9J4T - chains D and E of the 5 polymer chains in the assembly; structure by X-ray diffraction, 2.04 A resolution.

# Chain D
Name: SPR epitope specific TCR CLB1 ALPHA
Organism: Homo sapiens
Sequence (205 residues; numbered 0 to 204; the number before each row is that of its first residue; numbering starts at 0):
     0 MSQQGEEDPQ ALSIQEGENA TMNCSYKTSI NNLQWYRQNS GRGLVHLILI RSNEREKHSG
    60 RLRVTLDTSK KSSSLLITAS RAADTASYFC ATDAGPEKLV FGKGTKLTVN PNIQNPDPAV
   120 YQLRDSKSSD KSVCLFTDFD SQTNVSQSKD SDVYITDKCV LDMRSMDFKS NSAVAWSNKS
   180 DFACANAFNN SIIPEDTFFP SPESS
Not modelled in the structure: 0-7, 40-41, 202-204
Disulfide bonds: Cys23-Cys89, Cys133-Cys183

# Chain E
Name: SPR epitope specific TCR CLB1 BETA
Organism: Homo sapiens
Sequence (244 residues; row label = number of the first residue in the row; numbering starts at 0):
     0 MNAGVTQTPK FRILKIGQSM TLQCTQDMNH NYMYWYRQDP GMGLKLIYYS VGAGITDKGE
    60 VPNGYNVSRS TTEDFPLRLE LAAPSQTSVY FCASRQLAGF YEQYFGPGTR LTVTEDLKNV
   120 FPPEVAVFEP SEAEISHTQK ATLVCLATGF YPDHVELSWW VNGKEVHSGV CTDPQPLKEQ
   180 PALNDSRYAL SSRLRVSATF WQNPRNHFRC QVQFYGLSEN DEWTQDRAKP VTQIVSAEAW
   240 GRAD
Not modelled in the structure: 243
Disulfide bonds: Cys23-Cys91, Cys144-Cys209

# Chain D / chain E interface
Pairs across the interface (100; chain D residue first):
  Asn30(D) - Phe99(E)
  Asn31(D) - Gly98(E)
  Asn31(D) - Phe99(E)
  Gln33(D) - Tyr100(E)  hydrogen bond (side chain-backbone)
  Gln33(D) - Glu101(E)
  Tyr35(D) - Glu101(E)
  Tyr35(D) - Gln102(E)  hydrogen bond (side chain-backbone)
  Tyr35(D) - Phe104(E)  hydrophobic
  Gln37(D) - Gln37(E)  hydrogen bond
  Gln37(D) - Phe90(E)
  Gly42(D) - Phe90(E)
  Gly42(D) - Gly105(E)
  Leu43(D) - Leu43(E)  hydrophobic
  Leu43(D) - Phe104(E)
  His45(D) - Glu101(E)
  His45(D) - Gln102(E)  hydrogen bond (side chain-backbone)
  His45(D) - Tyr103(E)
  Leu46(D) - Glu101(E)
  Ile47(D) - Glu101(E)  hydrogen bond (backbone-side chain)
  Leu48(D) - Phe99(E)
  Leu48(D) - Glu101(E)
  Arg50(D) - Phe99(E)
  Phe88(D) - Gln37(E)
  Phe88(D) - Met41(E)
  Pro95(D) - Arg94(E)
  Pro95(D) - Ala97(E)
  Pro95(D) - Gly98(E)  hydrogen bond (backbone-backbone)
  Glu96(D) - Tyr31(E)
  Glu96(D) - Tyr33(E)  hydrogen bond (backbone-side chain)
  Glu96(D) - Val50(E)
  Glu96(D) - Arg94(E)  hydrogen bond (backbone-side chain)
  Lys97(D) - Leu45(E)
  Lys97(D) - Tyr48(E)
  Lys97(D) - Arg94(E)
  Leu98(D) - Arg94(E)
  Leu98(D) - Gln102(E)
  Phe100(D) - Tyr35(E)
  Phe100(D) - Phe104(E)  hydrophobic
  Asp116(D) - His136(E)  salt bridge
  Tyr120(D) - Ser130(E)
  Tyr120(D) - Ala132(E)
  Tyr120(D) - Glu133(E)
  Tyr120(D) - His136(E)
  Tyr120(D) - Thr137(E)
  Gln121(D) - Ser130(E)
  Leu122(D) - Phe127(E)
  Leu122(D) - Glu128(E)
  Leu122(D) - Thr141(E)
  Leu122(D) - Val143(E)  hydrophobic
  Arg123(D) - Phe127(E)
  Arg123(D) - Glu128(E)  hydrogen bond (backbone-backbone)
  Asp124(D) - Val126(E)
  Asp124(D) - Phe127(E)
  Ser125(D) - Val126(E)  hydrogen bond (backbone-backbone)
  Ser125(D) - Glu128(E)  hydrogen bond
  Ser125(D) - Glu237(E)  hydrogen bond (side chain-backbone)
  Ser125(D) - Ala238(E)
  Lys130(D) - Ala125(E)
  Lys130(D) - Phe127(E)
  Ser131(D) - Phe127(E)
  Val132(D) - Phe127(E)  hydrophobic
  Val132(D) - Leu145(E)  hydrophobic
  Leu134(D) - Thr141(E)
  Thr136(D) - Arg194(E)
  Asp137(D) - Thr137(E)
  Asp137(D) - Arg194(E)  salt bridge
  Tyr153(D) - Leu176(E)  hydrophobic
  Tyr153(D) - Lys177(E)
  Tyr153(D) - Glu178(E)  hydrogen bond (side chain-backbone)
  Ile154(D) - Leu176(E)
  Thr155(D) - Asp172(E)
  Thr155(D) - Ser190(E)
  Thr155(D) - Arg192(E)  hydrogen bond
  Asp156(D) - Arg192(E)
  Cys158(D) - Cys170(E)  disulfide
  Cys158(D) - Thr171(E)
  Cys158(D) - Arg192(E)
  Val159(D) - Cys170(E)  hydrogen bond (backbone-side chain)
  Leu160(D) - Gly168(E)
  Leu160(D) - Cys170(E)  hydrophobic
  Leu160(D) - Arg194(E)
  Asp161(D) - Ser167(E)
  Asp161(D) - Gly168(E)  hydrogen bond (backbone-backbone)
  Met162(D) - Lys139(E)
  Met162(D) - Ser167(E)
  Met162(D) - Arg194(E)
  Met162(D) - Val195(E)
  Arg163(D) - His166(E)
  Arg163(D) - Ser167(E)  hydrogen bond (backbone-side chain)
  Met165(D) - Lys139(E)
  Phe167(D) - Lys139(E)
  Phe167(D) - Arg194(E)
  Ser169(D) - Arg194(E)  hydrogen bond
  Ser171(D) - Arg192(E)  hydrogen bond
  Val173(D) - Arg192(E)
  Trp175(D) - Leu145(E)  hydrophobic
  Trp175(D) - Leu176(E)  hydrophobic
  Trp175(D) - Ala188(E)  hydrophobic
  Phe197(D) - His136(E)
  Pro199(D) - Ala132(E)  hydrophobic
Interface residues without a listed pair, chain D (54 interface residues in all): Val99, Gly101, Ser150, Ser164, Ala172
Interface residues without a listed pair, chain E (57 interface residues in all): Gly42, Glu59, Pro106, Pro129, Val169, Gln179, Pro180, Ser196
Disulfides between the chains: Cys158(D)-Cys170(E)
Interface features reported in the paper:
  - residue pairs: Cys158(D)-Cys170(E) (covalent link)

# In short
54 residues of chain D face 57 of chain E across their interface; the contacts include 1 disulfide bond, 19
hydrogen bonds and 2 salt bridges. Among the polar pairs are Asp116(D)-His136(E), Asp137(D)-Arg194(E) and
Gln33(D)-Tyr100(E). The paper describes a contact between Cys158(D) and Cys170(E).
Here chain D is SPR epitope specific TCR CLB1 ALPHA and chain E is SPR epitope specific TCR CLB1 BETA, both
from Homo sapiens. Entry 9J4T (Structural basis for recognition of SARS-CoV-2 conserved nucleocapside epitopes
by dominant T cell receptors) was determined by X-ray diffraction (same publication as 9WBD, 9J4U and 9J4V).
